PDB entry 5LEL | X-ray diffraction, 3.10 A resolution | chains A and C of the 3 polymer chains in the assembly

Chain A:
Protein: DD_Off7_10_3G124
Source organism: synthetic construct
Chain sequence (325 residues; numbered 1 to 325; the number before each row is that of its first residue):
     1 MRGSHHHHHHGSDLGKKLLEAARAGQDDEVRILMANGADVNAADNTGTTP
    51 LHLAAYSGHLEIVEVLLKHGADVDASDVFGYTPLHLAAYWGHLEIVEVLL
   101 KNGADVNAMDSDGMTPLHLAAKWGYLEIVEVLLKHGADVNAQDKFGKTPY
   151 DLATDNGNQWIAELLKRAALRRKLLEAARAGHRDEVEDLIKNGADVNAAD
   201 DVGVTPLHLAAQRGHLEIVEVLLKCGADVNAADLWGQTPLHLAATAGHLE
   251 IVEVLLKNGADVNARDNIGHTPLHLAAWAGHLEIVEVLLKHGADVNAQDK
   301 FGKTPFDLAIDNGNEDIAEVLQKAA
Not modelled in the structure: 1-11, 325

Chain C:
Protein: Green fluorescent protein
Source organism: Aequorea victoria
UniProtKB: P42212 (GFP_AEQVI); aligned to UniProt positions 2-238 over residues 2-238
Chain sequence (247 residues; row label = number of the first residue in the row; note: 2 numbers in that range are skipped by the numbering (no residue carries them; nothing is unmodelled there); numbers below 1 keep their minus sign (Met-10 is residue -10)):
   -10 MRGSHHHHHHGSSKGEELFTGVVPILVELDGDVNGHKFSVSGEGEGDATY
    40 GKLTLKFICTTGKLPVPWPTLVTTF
    66 T
    68 VQCFSRYPDHMKRHDFFKSAMPEGYVQERTIFFKDDGNYKTRAEVKFEGD
   118 TLVNRIELKGIDFKEDGNILGHKLEYNYNSHNVYIMADKQKNGIKVNFKI
   168 RHNIEDGSVQLADHYQQNTPIGDGPVLLPDNHYLSTQSALSKDPNEKRDH
   218 MVLLEFVTAAGITHGMDELYK
Not modelled in the structure: -10 to 1, 231-238
Differences from the reference sequence: initiating methionine (-10); expression tag (-9 to 1); chromophore (66); engineered mutation Arg80 (Gln in P42212)
Modified residues: Thr66 ({2-[(1R,2R)-1-amino-2-hydroxypropyl]-4-(4-hydroxybenzylidene)-5-oxo-4,5-dihydro-1H-imidazol-1-yl}acetic acid; CRO)
Covalent attachments: covalent link Phe64-Thr66; covalent link Thr66-Val68

How chain A and chain C interact:
Pairs across the interface (39; chain A residue first):
  Lys101(A) - Thr49(C)
  Lys101(A) - Arg215(C)
  Asp201(A) - Lys45(C)  salt bridge
  Asp201(A) - Asp210(C)
  Leu234(A) - Ser208(C)  hydrogen bond (backbone-side chain)
  Leu234(A) - Asp210(C)
  Leu234(A) - Pro211(C)
  Leu234(A) - Val219(C)
  Trp235(A) - Thr43(C)
  Trp235(A) - Leu44(C)  hydrogen bond (side chain-backbone)
  Trp235(A) - Val219(C)
  Trp235(A) - Leu220(C)  hydrogen bond (side chain-backbone)
  Trp235(A) - Leu221(C)
  Gln237(A) - Lys41(C)  hydrogen bond
  Leu242(A) - Lys41(C)
  Thr245(A) - Tyr39(C)  hydrogen bond (backbone-side chain)
  Ala246(A) - Tyr39(C)
  Asp266(A) - Leu221(C)
  Asn267(A) - Ala206(C)
  Asn267(A) - Ser208(C)  hydrogen bond
  Ile268(A) - Gln204(C)
  Ile268(A) - Ala206(C)  hydrophobic
  Ile268(A) - Leu221(C)  hydrophobic
  Ile268(A) - Phe223(C)  hydrophobic
  His270(A) - Gln204(C)  hydrogen bond
  His270(A) - Phe223(C)
  Trp278(A) - Tyr39(C)  hydrogen bond (side chain-backbone)
  Trp278(A) - Arg73(C)
  Trp278(A) - Thr225(C)
  Ala279(A) - Tyr39(C)  hydrophobic
  Asp299(A) - Gln204(C)  hydrogen bond
  Lys300(A) - Tyr145(C)  hydrogen bond (side chain-backbone)
  Lys300(A) - Ser205(C)
  Phe301(A) - Tyr145(C)
  Phe301(A) - Asn146(C)
  Phe301(A) - Ser147(C)
  Phe301(A) - Gln204(C)
  Phe301(A) - Ser205(C)
  Asn312(A) - Arg73(C)  hydrogen bond
Interface residues without a listed pair, chain A (22 interface residues in all): Gln212, Leu275, His281, Lys303
Interface residues without a listed pair, chain C (26 interface residues in all): Val11, Asn144, Glu222, Val224

In short:
The interface between chain A and chain C involves 22 residues on one side and 26 on the other, with 11
hydrogen bonds and 1 salt bridge. Among the polar pairs are Asp201(A)-Lys45(C), Leu234(A)-Ser208(C) and
Trp235(A)-Leu44(C).
Chain A is DD_Off7_10_3G124 (synthetic construct) and chain C is Green fluorescent protein (Aequorea
victoria); the structure, Crystal structure of DARPin-DARPin rigid fusion, variant DD_Off7_10_3G124 in complex
with Maltose-binding Protein and Green Fluorescent ..., was determined by X-ray diffraction, deposited
together with 5LEM.
